Entry 7YIY (electron microscopy, 2.70 A resolution); this record covers chains E and D of the 5 polymer chains in the assembly.

== Chain E ==
Name: Serine palmitoyltransferase 1
From: Homo sapiens
Notes: EC 2.3.1.50
Reference sequence: O15269 (SPTC1_HUMAN); residues 1-50 here = UniProt positions 1-50
Chain sequence (50 residues; row label = number of the first residue in the row):
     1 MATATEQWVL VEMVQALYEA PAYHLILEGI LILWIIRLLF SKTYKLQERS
Unresolved in the structure: 1-7, 49-50
From the paper describing this entry:
  - disease-associated variants - Y23A, L39DEL, F40DEL/S41DEL: increased catalytic activity

== Chain D ==
Name: ORM1-like protein 3
From: Homo sapiens
Reference sequence: Q8N138 (ORML3_HUMAN); residues 1-153 here = UniProt positions 1-153
Chain sequence (153 residues; row label = number of the first residue in the row):
     1 MNVGTAHSEV NPNTRVMNSR GIWLSYVLAI GLLHIVLLSI PFVSVPVVWT LTNLIHNMGM
    61 YIFLHTVKGT PFETPDQGKA RLLTHWEQMD YGVQFTASRK FLTITPIVLY FLTSFYTKYD
   121 QIHFVLNTVS LMSVLIPKLP QLHGVRIFGI NKY
Residues lining bound ligands: Z1T (N-[(2S,3R,4E)-1,3-dihydroxyoctadec-4-en-2-yl]tetracosanamide): N13, V16, I22, S25, L28, A29, F63, G69, P71, H85
UniProt features mapped onto this chain:
  - region: M1 to M17 (Important for ceramide level-sensing)
  - modified residue: P137 (Hydroxyproline)
From the paper describing this entry:
  - conformationally variable residues (order/disorder transition): M1 to N11
  - mutagenesis - N2A, N2DEL, N13A, V16R, I22R, F63P, F63R: increased catalytic activity
  - mutagenesis - H85A: unchanged catalytic activity
  - mutagenesis - N2DEL (approximately 25%), N13A (approximately 30%): decreased binding to ceramide

== How chain E and chain D interact ==
Contacting residue pairs (33; chain E residue first):
  E12(E) - K118(D)
  M13(E) - F115(D)
  M13(E) - Y116(D)  hydrophobic
  M13(E) - K118(D)
  A16(E) - K118(D)
  A16(E) - Y119(D)
  L17(E) - Y119(D)  hydrophobic
  A20(E) - Y119(D)  hydrophobic
  Y23(E) - F124(D)  hydrophobic
  H24(E) - S114(D)
  H24(E) - Y119(D)
  H24(E) - F124(D)
  E28(E) - F111(D)
  E28(E) - S114(D)
  I32(E) - F111(D)  hydrophobic
  W34(E) - L135(D)  hydrophobic
  W34(E) - L139(D)  hydrophobic
  I35(E) - I107(D)  hydrophobic
  L38(E) - K100(D)
  L38(E) - T103(D)
  L38(E) - I104(D)  hydrophobic
  L39(E) - K100(D)
  L39(E) - I104(D)  hydrophobic
  S41(E) - F95(D)
  S41(E) - K100(D)  hydrogen bond (backbone-side chain)
  K42(E) - Q94(D)
  K42(E) - F95(D)
  T43(E) - V93(D)
  T43(E) - Q94(D)
  Y44(E) - Q94(D)
  Y44(E) - F95(D)  hydrophobic
  Y44(E) - P140(D)
  L46(E) - H143(D)
Also at the interface, not in a pair above, chain E (23 interface residues in all): V14, P21, L27, L31, K45
Also at the interface, not in a pair above, chain D (24 interface residues in all): G92, T96, Y110, Q121, T128, L131

== Summary ==
23 residues of chain E face 24 of chain D across their interface, with 1 hydrogen bond. The hydrogen-bonded
pair is S41(E)-K100(D). Chain D binds compound Z1T. From the paper: N2A, N2DEL and N13A of chain D, among
others, increase catalytic activity; conformational variability at M1(D); 11 substitutions were tested in all.
Here chain E is Serine palmitoyltransferase 1 and chain D is ORM1-like protein 3, both from Homo sapiens.
Entry 7YIY (Cryo-EM structure of SPT-ORMDL3 complex) was determined by electron microscopy (same publication
as 7YIU, 7YJ1 and 7YJ2).
